PDB entry 6BAH | X-ray diffraction, 1.90 A resolution | chains A and E of the 5 polymer chains in the assembly

[Chain A]
Protein: Trastuzumab Fab light chain, Immunoglobulin kappa constant
Source organism: Mus musculus
UniProt: P01834 (IGKC_HUMAN); residues 108-214 here correspond to UniProt positions 1-107 (UniProt number = residue number - 107)
Sequence (214 residues; row label = number of the first residue in the row):
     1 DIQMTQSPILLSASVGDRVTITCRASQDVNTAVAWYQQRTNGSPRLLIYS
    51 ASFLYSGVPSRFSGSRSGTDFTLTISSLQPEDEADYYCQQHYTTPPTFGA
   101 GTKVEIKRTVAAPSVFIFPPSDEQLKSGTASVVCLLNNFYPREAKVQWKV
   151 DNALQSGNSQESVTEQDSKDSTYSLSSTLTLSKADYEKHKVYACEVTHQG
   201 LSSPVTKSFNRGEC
Disulfide bonds: C23-C88, C134-C194

[Chain E]
Protein: Protein L
Source organism: Finegoldia magna
UniProt: Q51918 (Q51918_FINMA); residues 21-81 here correspond to UniProt positions 477-537 (UniProt number = residue number + 456)
Sequence (64 residues; each row starts with the number of its first residue):
    18 GSEVTIKVNLIFADGKIQTAEFKGTFEEATAEAYRYAALLAKVNGEYTAD
    68 LEDGGNHMNIKFAG
Unresolved in the structure: 18
Construct notes: expression tag (18-20); engineered mutation I34 (Thr490 in Q51918), A55 (Asp511 in Q51918), N73 (Tyr529 in Q51918), H74 (Thr530 in Q51918), M75 (Ile531 in Q51918)

[How chain A and chain E interact]
Residue-residue contacts (32):
  S7(A) - E49(E)  hydrogen bond
  P8(A) - A37(E)  hydrophobic
  P8(A) - E38(E)
  P8(A) - F39(E)  hydrophobic
  P8(A) - Y53(E)
  I9(A) - E38(E)  hydrogen bond (backbone-backbone)
  I9(A) - K40(E)
  L10(A) - A37(E)
  L10(A) - E38(E)  hydrogen bond (backbone-backbone)
  L11(A) - L27(E)  hydrophobic
  L11(A) - Q35(E)
  L11(A) - T36(E)
  L11(A) - A37(E)  hydrophobic
  L11(A) - Y53(E)
  S12(A) - Q35(E)
  S12(A) - T36(E)  hydrogen bond (backbone-backbone)
  A13(A) - Q35(E)
  D17(A) - K33(E)
  D17(A) - Q35(E)
  R18(A) - Q35(E)  hydrogen bond (backbone-side chain)
  R18(A) - V60(E)
  R18(A) - N61(E)  hydrogen bond
  V19(A) - Q35(E)
  T20(A) - Y53(E)  hydrogen bond (backbone-side chain)
  T20(A) - L56(E)
  T20(A) - L57(E)
  T22(A) - L56(E)
  R24(A) - E49(E)  salt bridge
  R24(A) - R52(E)
  T72(A) - L56(E)
  K107(A) - I34(E)
  K107(A) - T36(E)  hydrogen bond
Also at the interface, not in a pair above, chain A (17 interface residues in all): T5, D70

[Overview]
17 residues of chain A face 16 of chain E across their interface, with 8 hydrogen bonds and 1 salt bridge.
Polar contacts include R24(A)-E49(E), S7(A)-E49(E) and R18(A)-Q35(E).
Chain A is Trastuzumab Fab light chain, Immunoglobulin kappa constant (Mus musculus) and chain E is Protein L
(Finegoldia magna); the structure, Trastuzumab Fab v3 with 5-diphenyl meditope variant, was determined by
X-ray diffraction (same publication as 6B9Y, 6B9Z and 6BAE).
